Entry 8AD1 (electron microscopy, 4.10 A resolution (low resolution: residue-level contacts below are approximate; hydrogen-bond / salt-bridge calls are withheld)); this record covers chains A and B of the 9 polymer chains in the assembly.

[Chain A (and B)]
Molecule: DNA-directed RNA polymerase subunit alpha
Organism: Escherichia coli K-12
Notes: EC 2.7.7.6; chain B of this document is another copy of the same molecule, construct and numbering; everything in this record applies to it too
UniProtKB: P0A7Z4 (RPOA_ECOLI); numbering as in UniProt (aligned over 1-329)
Amino-acid sequence (329 residues; row label = number of the first residue in the row):
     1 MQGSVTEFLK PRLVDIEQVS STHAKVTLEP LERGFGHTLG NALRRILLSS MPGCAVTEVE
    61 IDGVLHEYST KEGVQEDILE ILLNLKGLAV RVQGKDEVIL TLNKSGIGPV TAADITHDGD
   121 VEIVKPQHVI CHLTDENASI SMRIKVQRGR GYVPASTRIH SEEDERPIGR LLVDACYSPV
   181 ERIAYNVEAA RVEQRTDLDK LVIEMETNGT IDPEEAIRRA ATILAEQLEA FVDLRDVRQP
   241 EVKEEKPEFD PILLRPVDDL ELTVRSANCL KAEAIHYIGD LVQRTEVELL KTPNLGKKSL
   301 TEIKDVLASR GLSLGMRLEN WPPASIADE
Disordered / not traced: 1-6, 160-166, 235-329 (chain B: 1-3, 159-169, 233-329)

[Chain A / chain B interface]
Residue-residue contacts - 49 pairs, chain A then chain B:
  Glu-7(A) with Arg-150(B)
  Phe-8(A) with Ser-50(B); Arg-150(B); Ile-223(B)
  Leu-9(A) with Gln-227(B)
  Lys-10(A) with Glu-226(B); Gln-227(B)
  Pro-11(A) with Gln-227(B); Ala-230(B)
  Arg-12(A) with Phe-231(B)
  Leu-13(A) with Phe-231(B)
  Leu-28(A) with Phe-231(B)
  Glu-32(A) with Arg-150(B)
  Phe-35(A) with Ile-46(B); Ser-50(B); Gln-227(B)
  Thr-38(A) with Arg-45(B)
  Leu-39(A) with Leu-228(B)
  Asn-41(A) with Asn-41(B)
  Ala-42(A) with Thr-38(B)
  Arg-45(A) with Gly-34(B); Thr-38(B)
  Ile-46(A) with Phe-35(B)
  Arg-150(A) with Val-5(B); Phe-8(B)
  Arg-218(A) with Ala-230(B); Phe-231(B); Val-232(B)
  Ala-221(A) with Leu-228(B); Phe-231(B)
  Thr-222(A) with Phe-231(B)
  Ile-223(A) with Phe-8(B)
  Leu-224(A) with Leu-228(B)
  Glu-226(A) with Lys-10(B)
  Gln-227(A) with Lys-10(B); Leu-31(B); Glu-32(B); Phe-35(B)
  Leu-228(A) with Leu-39(B); Leu-224(B)
  Ala-230(A) with Pro-11(B)
  Phe-231(A) with Leu-28(B); Leu-43(B); Arg-218(B); Ala-221(B)
  Val-232(A) with Arg-218(B); Ala-221(B)
  Leu-234(A) with Val-14(B); Arg-218(B)
Interface residues without a listed pair, chain A (36 interface residues in all): Gly-34, His-37, Ser-49, Ser-50, Pro-52, Arg-148, Ala-225
Interface residues without a listed pair, chain B (35 interface residues in all): Thr-6, Glu-7, Ile-16, His-37, Ala-42, Pro-52, Thr-222

[Summary]
Chain A and chain B form an interface of 36 and 35 residues respectively.
Chain A and chain B are both DNA-directed RNA polymerase subunit alpha (Escherichia coli K-12); the structure,
RNA polymerase at U-rich pause bound to RNA putL triple mutant - pause prone, closed clamp ..., was determined
by electron microscopy, deposited together with 8ABY, 8ABZ, 8AC0, 8AC1, 8AC2 and 8ACP.
